8XKS - chains C and E of the 20 polymer chains in the assembly; structure by electron microscopy, 3.20 A resolution.

== Chain C ==
Molecule: 4Fe-4S ferredoxin-type domain-containing protein
Organism: Chlamydomonas reinhardtii
UniProtKB: A0A2K3DGW6 (A0A2K3DGW6_CHLRE); residues 1-462 here = UniProt positions 1-462
Chain sequence (462 residues; row label = number of the first residue in the row):
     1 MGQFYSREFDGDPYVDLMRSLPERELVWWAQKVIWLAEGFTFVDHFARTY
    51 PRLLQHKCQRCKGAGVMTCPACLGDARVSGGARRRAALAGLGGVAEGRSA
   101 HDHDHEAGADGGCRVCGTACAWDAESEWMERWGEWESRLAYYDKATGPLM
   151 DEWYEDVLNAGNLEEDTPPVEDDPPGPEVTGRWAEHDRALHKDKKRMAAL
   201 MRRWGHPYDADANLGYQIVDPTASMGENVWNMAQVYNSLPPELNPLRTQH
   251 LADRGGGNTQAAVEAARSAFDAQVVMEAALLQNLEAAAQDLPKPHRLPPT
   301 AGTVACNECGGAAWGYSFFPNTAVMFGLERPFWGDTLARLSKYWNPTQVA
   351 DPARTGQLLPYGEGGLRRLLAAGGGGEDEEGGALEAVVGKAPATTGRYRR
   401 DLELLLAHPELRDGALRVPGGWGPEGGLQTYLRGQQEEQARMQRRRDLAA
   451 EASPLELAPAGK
Not modelled in the structure: 74-112, 368-382, 446-462
Ion coordination: Zn2+ site 1: Cys58, Cys61, Cys306, Cys309; Zn2+ site 2: Cys69, Cys72, Cys113, Cys116

== Chain E ==
Molecule: Uncharacterized 341.7 kDa protein in psbD-psbC intergenic region
Organism: Chlamydomonas reinhardtii
UniProtKB: Q32065 (YCX9_CHLRE); numbering as in UniProt (aligned over 1-2971)
Chain sequence (2971 residues; numbered 1 to 2971; the number before each row is that of its first residue):
     1 MTFLNHYTYLFSIPEKQADKVSGILRLAQARPIETLQNERINKQLNAFLK
    51 TYKFEKLITNYKKMQSFIPNNSLNGNKTNSSTNKLYATSLNVFPENPPLM
   101 VRKAVSDEADKFSKFTYSKVQVVTNNLNNGMNSKEFIKANNLKPSLRAAE
   151 SLVLNHLTYNKFKENLYFKTNNIQPTKSKSTSLFFLNILSNSKPRTCSDF
   201 LSSPKIRKTWFRNTAWSLQTQQHRSSNGINLSLQLPYALGPSVPAGASGQ
   251 NMYELPVAQSSSRFGTYYFLQKLLSKYLDVWNASADNGSVLSNSENIKLN
   301 FSMVSLLDSKMAIQTPNSLYFVFTQLNQKTFLSYWLLPVAGLALLTPTLL
   351 TLTGQSVSVQKFNSFINKKTDMMVLSNTEMPSKSFGTPTLFGTSVEIYLP
   401 NSYMPKGEGESGINRVNSSINAVKKNTVTANLVLDSESQEVATSFQNDLI
   451 SIKYCFNNLYNYISNKTALSTKNLFLFSAIKSNATKHKRTQSFFSVENTT
   501 TLGNNSNFVKGHFKSSINAFSSYLPSTNVHSMIPLTSLPYLKAISPLYSK
   551 FMIDHSLKFITPKTTLKLLQHKLNKSPKQMYTKTQNFTGLRDLRALNSFS
   601 FGQVNFRTNHFLHSNSRPLNHYNQALKLINGYEQYKNNLQINCNKTLDLN
   651 TKNKLVYQVHKSHLFNQKCSQIVYKQSLYNRDLCTIRGTGTKVVDYFSHG
   701 DKLSNKNGIVLDYFVYSNLLFDNKTNTIINKDGKQNITKLKLNLTKTTVP
   751 FKTLIKKYTSINSLVANEQTRNNLNLGLIHFNGHLSVVSNANLLTGRPVK
   801 FIYYKFDKRLNSYLIYVNQNLKKFIQLNNNFLKPKPLSHQKNKPVEDFNQ
   851 YATNNSSPPKTNVFEKSFVEDSSLRKPLTSLRGSKQFLNSLTILFKHQKM
   901 FKKKTLKAHKWHSDTQGIFRKHTNSSFGSANFSNGPEESSLSTRLHIQKK
   951 RKAKKQRLETRRQKKRTRFFPRPVWLRSRMFLNFLTERNKYYLNSTITKQ
  1001 GFSLPSKDVVTTKLDWLKEDMRPSSLGAYQYKSLLTQKAGNKFQRQSFTE
  1051 VVSTMEYINGIHKALNNSIFNKIVRKSLLSSSQNPLKLRLVANYSKMQFM
  1101 HRVKLPFYRTLKHSEGTKNLANKKQNLRDIKIKANYNNFKSQKANNQPQQ
  1151 NDKDKDKDTMFRDFWVWSYNNTQTNAFNQNLWWLLPNLTTKQSNLEFLTS
  1201 TYPTAKETQRAKEEIHGNSIPTASKNQIALIRLNWALNKTNINTFTDYSK
  1251 RNNLWTTQKLRNQSKNNKTKSLEKQFITNWEKFFLNKNLNIFSKKIISKV
  1301 KQKKQKLNYMTSYLNVQSEHNVKIFHNSWWTHLNIKNLVNNQDMVIPVRE
  1351 GYFSVGNFNSEFINSAIIKSINNKTLVENYVYSPSSEKETMQLLLMSSSI
  1401 LLHLCAIISLVSISQVRCFVKFHLILLYKLSNVYNAILNQLSNKLQKNLP
  1451 IYNNINKLNSRYFYMNHQKSQIKQRKKLLTYFSLTLLKKQFVTVKPLQIR
  1501 NFASIKNQSSNNSNLTYTDMLPLSLRANKFRGSKYDISIREEEGQSAHIK
  1551 PSKSMYAKLNILSLKTIFLKQLLMNKKPSALPSNVGLKSNRETQKSQLIQ
  1601 RIKTKELQISLKKNIIGFSKVTKNHILKILFNVIEVFQTAVRNISSFFEK
  1651 PAEFTTTWIAYGFLVEWSSDFITIIPENVDIYIWNVFSKIYRTIPLSFIS
  1701 TTLGPASTVFDPVTNSTIPIQMGNFNYQKMVAFPILLSLSHLLHRRILYL
  1751 FDTLFSTITQPDTDLIARQEKGTLFWDIWADFLVTAADYYNVNVAALSTI
  1801 KAEQNSLIENISNDFDNLTMSSKKPFFMPNKGVSNIKNIFWIKKLKEPQL
  1851 PESIVQNREVFVRERKRTLKGLFNIYAPQEETLWNNPTSPKNLSDEKISF
  1901 KLFNQLNLQLFAEKNKIKPYFEAYFSTTQQKTNIMQSAFPEANLNRWSVN
  1951 QFITYQSWHSHNGSNNSNGDLFIDYHPPKTFSHIPALKYNSILQQPIGSL
  2001 VCQIYSGLFNKQISKNILLVNPKTTSNNLVDYNVLLIQALAGETEMKIIT
  2051 DNAQRYALVNRGFAIGIKLLREVFDAIALNTPCIFLLEDIHAIGERRPML
  2101 ISDFGGGMSDDNGSFKEDFFGSQRDEVHEKNQVVYQLTRHAITHYKKPFK
  2151 GDYSLAIPTNLYVTDLFLKLPTQSISNLTNVENHNLSIKNKIQHNGTQSL
  2201 TETKRNLGGDINKNSYLQLTQFTKTLAPPSTSPFSVLLLKEEKRLKPNKI
  2251 VEELPWTSLPGEQLATKPRTSYSVRAKVAMLAELSLSNLSAKLDMITDLL
  2301 VIIDSVRSNKGFVVFATTDIPHVLDPALRRPGRLDETICLPNIHTSNILN
  2351 FTKNYEIFKSAKDTSNFGKKIILNEMQNLTTTSTQRDMYLSCLPTNNQTH
  2401 KTKREGVLTMNLKDYNILLNQVYFAEGTGGILNSQMHKDSLQKSLNFALI
  2451 SHSKKLKELNVSKLIGSNGTVSQGNVDQLGVFAGQIVNKQKKSLQQHLPN
  2501 SKKSFKKKYKDKAIIYYEVGKFVLNYFLNNQLTQSSIIDKPVSVTNKQTN
  2551 DITIFGNDFLNLKTINYLSLYNSKNKILLQLMLIFGGKISQLLSSKNLVK
  2601 SLKQASINSYMVEEESGSISSAGMPLGQTHLLPKALSVLAKPMIFSDGYN
  2651 NQNLKTATTLLLSFIHKRYLYRKNLIVPKLLSFADGNILDEPPSPPFSSL
  2701 LIPAKRFENYKRFFRDTLTGDKMGQRKSQITLLEKLQYHMQLRSIKQLNA
  2751 TFSSQENLDFQSNAALTSQKLDTLMSLSTNNLLQNPTNINWYYQNRILKR
  2801 HGQYLTNQWWNGQLSEHNAETVFLSDIDWRSSFIKNKNINITKSKNLYRL
  2851 TQQKNNTDGLDVLLDFPDTDQYYNPKRRRWLLNNGSWNFWFNFDKLYSEE
  2901 IVTTWILESLIQTYKYLHKNTELLDFVTNKFITLGYIAPENANLQNISGF
  2951 PSQSELLSTKEIILTNSFKRF
Not modelled in the structure: 1-264, 279-316, 352-446, 475-537, 576-614, 645-736, 757-784, 796-807, 830-878, 912-935, 996-1157, 1190-1219, 1266-1288, 1346-1357, 1449-1657, 1706-1725, 1814-1943, 1962-1968, 2099-2112, 2195-2233, 2384-2400, 2426-2442, 2462-2502, 2533-2548, 2606-2628, 2752-2771, 2837-2857, 2945-2952

== How chain C and chain E interact ==
Pairs across the interface (254; chain C residue first):
  Gln3(C) - Ile1659(E)
  Gln3(C) - Leu1664(E)
  Phe4(C) - Leu1664(E)  hydrophobic
  Phe4(C) - Ser1668(E)
  Glu8(C) - Val1665(E)
  Phe9(C) - Ala1660(E)  hydrophobic
  Phe9(C) - Leu1664(E)  hydrophobic
  Phe9(C) - Val1665(E)
  Asp12(C) - Arg1768(E)  salt bridge
  Pro13(C) - Trp1776(E)  hydrogen bond (backbone-side chain)
  Tyr14(C) - Arg1768(E)
  Tyr14(C) - Lys1771(E)
  Tyr14(C) - Trp1776(E)
  Val15(C) - Arg1768(E)
  Leu17(C) - Phe1775(E)  hydrophobic
  Leu17(C) - Trp1776(E)  hydrophobic
  Arg24(C) - Lys1771(E)
  Arg24(C) - Phe1775(E)
  Trp28(C) - Ser1668(E)
  Trp28(C) - Asp1764(E)  hydrogen bond
  Trp29(C) - Leu1664(E)  hydrophobic
  Lys32(C) - Cys1418(E)
  Lys32(C) - Trp1667(E)
  Lys32(C) - Asp1764(E)
  Trp35(C) - Gln1415(E)
  Trp35(C) - Thr1763(E)
  Trp35(C) - Asp1764(E)
  Trp35(C) - Ala1767(E)  hydrophobic
  Leu36(C) - Phe1419(E)  hydrophobic
  Leu36(C) - Phe1422(E)  hydrophobic
  Leu36(C) - Trp1667(E)  hydrophobic
  Glu38(C) - Gln1415(E)  hydrogen bond
  Gly39(C) - Gln1415(E)
  Phe40(C) - Asn1175(E)
  Phe40(C) - Phe1419(E)  hydrophobic
  Phe40(C) - His1423(E)
  Phe42(C) - Ile1413(E)  hydrophobic
  Phe42(C) - Gln1415(E)
  Phe42(C) - Val1416(E)  hydrophobic
  Val43(C) - Val1416(E)  hydrophobic
  Val43(C) - Phe1419(E)  hydrophobic
  Phe46(C) - Ala1406(E)  hydrophobic
  Phe46(C) - Leu1410(E)  hydrophobic
  Tyr50(C) - Leu1402(E)
  Tyr50(C) - His1403(E)  hydrogen bond
  Tyr50(C) - Ala1406(E)  hydrophobic
  Leu54(C) - His1403(E)
  His56(C) - Ile1363(E)
  His56(C) - Ile1367(E)
  Gln59(C) - Thr351(E)  hydrogen bond (side chain-backbone)
  Gly133(C) - Lys990(E)
  Trp135(C) - Trp1235(E)  hydrophobic
  Glu136(C) - Glu987(E)
  Glu136(C) - Lys990(E)  salt bridge
  Ser137(C) - Glu987(E)
  Ser137(C) - Arg988(E)  hydrogen bond (backbone-side chain)
  Ser137(C) - Lys990(E)
  Ser137(C) - Tyr991(E)
  Leu139(C) - Trp1235(E)  hydrophobic
  Leu139(C) - Lys1239(E)
  Ala140(C) - Phe984(E)
  Ala140(C) - Glu987(E)
  Ala140(C) - Arg988(E)
  Tyr141(C) - Arg988(E)
  Tyr142(C) - Trp1235(E)  hydrophobic
  Tyr142(C) - Ala1236(E)  hydrophobic
  Tyr142(C) - Lys1239(E)
  Tyr142(C) - Thr1240(E)
  Asp143(C) - Lys1239(E)
  Asp143(C) - Asn1241(E)  hydrogen bond
  Lys144(C) - Thr1240(E)  hydrogen bond (backbone-backbone)
  Leu149(C) - Arg968(E)
  Leu149(C) - Met980(E)  hydrophobic
  Glu152(C) - Arg968(E)  salt bridge
  Glu152(C) - Phe970(E)
  Glu152(C) - Arg972(E)  salt bridge
  Glu152(C) - Arg977(E)  salt bridge
  Trp153(C) - Arg977(E)
  Trp153(C) - Phe981(E)  hydrophobic
  Asp156(C) - Arg977(E)  salt bridge
  Glu164(C) - Arg961(E)
  Glu164(C) - Arg962(E)  hydrogen bond (backbone-side chain)
  Glu164(C) - Phe970(E)  hydrogen bond (backbone-backbone)
  Glu164(C) - Pro971(E)
  Glu165(C) - Arg961(E)
  Glu165(C) - Arg962(E)  hydrogen bond (backbone-side chain)
  Glu165(C) - Phe969(E)
  Glu165(C) - Pro971(E)
  Asp166(C) - Thr960(E)
  Asp166(C) - Arg961(E)  salt bridge
  Asp166(C) - Arg962(E)  salt bridge
  Thr167(C) - Arg951(E)  hydrogen bond
  Thr167(C) - Lys954(E)
  Thr167(C) - Phe969(E)
  Val170(C) - Ile947(E)  hydrophobic
  Glu171(C) - Gln898(E)  hydrogen bond
  Asp173(C) - Ser940(E)  hydrogen bond
  Trp183(C) - Lys896(E)
  Trp183(C) - His897(E)
  Trp183(C) - Pro936(E)
  Trp183(C) - Glu937(E)
  Trp183(C) - Leu941(E)  hydrophobic
  Trp183(C) - Arg944(E)
  His186(C) - Leu888(E)
  His186(C) - Ile893(E)
  His186(C) - His897(E)
  Asp187(C) - His897(E)
  Asp187(C) - Arg944(E)  salt bridge
  Ala189(C) - Leu888(E)  hydrophobic
  Ala189(C) - Arg979(E)
  Leu190(C) - Leu888(E)  hydrophobic
  Leu190(C) - Leu894(E)  hydrophobic
  Leu190(C) - His897(E)
  Leu190(C) - Gln898(E)
  Leu190(C) - Trp975(E)  hydrophobic
  Leu190(C) - Arg979(E)
  His191(C) - Arg944(E)
  Asp193(C) - Val974(E)
  Asp193(C) - Trp975(E)  hydrogen bond (side chain-backbone)
  Lys194(C) - Val974(E)
  Arg196(C) - Gln886(E)
  Met197(C) - Val974(E)  hydrophobic
  Met197(C) - Ser978(E)
  Met197(C) - Phe981(E)  hydrophobic
  Leu200(C) - Phe981(E)  hydrophobic
  Leu200(C) - Leu982(E)  hydrophobic
  Leu200(C) - Leu985(E)  hydrophobic
  Trp204(C) - Phe981(E)  hydrophobic
  Trp204(C) - Leu985(E)  hydrophobic
  Gly205(C) - Phe981(E)
  Pro207(C) - Phe981(E)  hydrophobic
  Pro207(C) - Phe984(E)  hydrophobic
  Ala212(C) - Phe984(E)  hydrophobic
  Ala212(C) - Arg988(E)  hydrogen bond (backbone-side chain)
  Asn213(C) - Phe984(E)
  Leu214(C) - Thr1240(E)
  Val219(C) - Leu1237(E)  hydrophobic
  Val219(C) - Thr1240(E)
  Val219(C) - Ile1242(E)
  Pro221(C) - Ile1242(E)
  Pro221(C) - Phe1245(E)  hydrophobic
  Thr222(C) - Phe1245(E)
  Ser224(C) - Asn1170(E)
  Ser224(C) - Phe1325(E)
  Met225(C) - Tyr1169(E)
  Met225(C) - Asn1170(E)
  Met225(C) - Gln1173(E)
  Met225(C) - Phe1325(E)  hydrophobic
  Met225(C) - His1326(E)
  Met225(C) - His1332(E)
  Gly226(C) - Trp1165(E)
  Gly226(C) - Val1166(E)
  Gly226(C) - Tyr1169(E)
  Asn228(C) - Leu1237(E)
  Asn228(C) - Phe1325(E)
  Val229(C) - Trp1182(E)  hydrophobic
  Val229(C) - Leu1233(E)  hydrophobic
  Val229(C) - Leu1237(E)  hydrophobic
  Trp230(C) - Phe1161(E)  hydrophobic
  Trp230(C) - Arg1162(E)
  Trp230(C) - Trp1165(E)  hydrophobic
  Trp230(C) - Leu1185(E)  hydrophobic
  Met232(C) - Leu1233(E)
  Met232(C) - Ala1236(E)  hydrophobic
  Met232(C) - Leu1237(E)
  Ala233(C) - Leu1185(E)  hydrophobic
  Ala233(C) - Leu1188(E)  hydrophobic
  Ala233(C) - Leu1233(E)
  Gln234(C) - Pro1186(E)
  Tyr236(C) - Asn1187(E)
  Tyr236(C) - Leu1188(E)
  Tyr236(C) - Thr1189(E)  hydrogen bond
  Ser238(C) - Arg1232(E)  hydrogen bond
  Ser238(C) - Leu1233(E)
  Pro241(C) - Arg988(E)
  Glu242(C) - Arg988(E)  salt bridge
  Glu242(C) - Tyr991(E)
  Arg267(C) - Thr1189(E)  hydrogen bond (side chain-backbone)
  Phe270(C) - Arg1232(E)
  Phe270(C) - Trp1235(E)  hydrophobic
  Asp271(C) - Ile1228(E)
  Asp271(C) - Arg1232(E)  salt bridge
  Val274(C) - Arg1232(E)
  Val274(C) - Trp1235(E)
  Val275(C) - Ile1228(E)  hydrophobic
  Val275(C) - Ile1231(E)  hydrophobic
  Val275(C) - Ile1335(E)  hydrophobic
  Glu277(C) - Trp1235(E)  hydrogen bond
  Glu277(C) - Lys1239(E)  salt bridge
  Glu277(C) - Trp1329(E)
  Ala278(C) - Trp1329(E)  hydrophobic
  Ala278(C) - Trp1330(E)
  Ala278(C) - Ile1335(E)  hydrophobic
  Ala279(C) - Val1339(E)  hydrophobic
  Leu281(C) - Trp1329(E)  hydrophobic
  Leu281(C) - Trp1330(E)  hydrophobic
  Gln282(C) - Trp1330(E)  hydrogen bond (side chain-backbone)
  Gln282(C) - Leu1333(E)  hydrogen bond (side chain-backbone)
  Gln282(C) - Ile1335(E)
  Glu285(C) - Trp1330(E)  hydrogen bond
  Glu285(C) - Thr1331(E)
  Pro294(C) - Lys1336(E)
  His295(C) - Lys1336(E)
  His295(C) - Val1339(E)
  Arg296(C) - Phe1358(E)
  Asn307(C) - Ser786(E)  hydrogen bond
  Glu308(C) - Phe1362(E)
  Ala312(C) - Phe1358(E)  hydrophobic
  Ala312(C) - Asn1359(E)
  Ala312(C) - Phe1362(E)  hydrophobic
  Trp314(C) - Phe1362(E)
  Gly315(C) - Ile1363(E)
  Ser317(C) - Ile1363(E)
  Ser317(C) - Asn1364(E)
  Phe318(C) - Ser1399(E)
  Phe318(C) - Ile1400(E)  hydrophobic
  Phe318(C) - His1403(E)  hydrogen bond (backbone-side chain)
  Phe319(C) - Asn1364(E)
  Phe319(C) - Ile1367(E)  hydrophobic
  Phe319(C) - Leu1395(E)  hydrophobic
  Phe319(C) - Ser1399(E)
  Pro320(C) - Leu342(E)  hydrophobic
  Pro320(C) - Ser1399(E)
  Pro320(C) - Leu1402(E)  hydrophobic
  Thr322(C) - Leu342(E)
  Thr322(C) - Thr346(E)
  Thr322(C) - Leu349(E)
  Thr322(C) - Leu350(E)
  Ala323(C) - Leu350(E)  hydrophobic
  Met325(C) - Leu342(E)  hydrophobic
  Phe326(C) - Val339(E)  hydrophobic
  Phe326(C) - Thr346(E)
  Leu328(C) - Leu350(E)  hydrophobic
  Glu410(C) - Lys885(E)  hydrogen bond (backbone-side chain)
  Asp413(C) - Lys885(E)  salt bridge
  Gly414(C) - Ser890(E)
  Ala415(C) - Ser884(E)
  Ala415(C) - Lys885(E)
  Ala415(C) - Leu888(E)
  Ala415(C) - Asn889(E)  hydrogen bond (backbone-backbone)
  Ala415(C) - Ile893(E)  hydrophobic
  Leu416(C) - Gly883(E)
  Leu416(C) - Ser884(E)
  Arg417(C) - Gly883(E)
  Arg417(C) - Asn889(E)
  Pro419(C) - Leu881(E)
  Pro419(C) - Arg882(E)
  Pro419(C) - Lys990(E)
  Pro419(C) - Leu993(E)  hydrophobic
  Thr430(C) - Leu881(E)
  Thr430(C) - Arg882(E)
  Tyr431(C) - Gly883(E)
  Tyr431(C) - Lys885(E)
  Gly434(C) - Arg882(E)
Other interface residues (no listed pair), chain C (138 interface residues in all): Lys57, Cys58, Pro70, Glu130, Glu134, Ala145, Thr146, Met150, Leu163, Glu185, Asp220, Glu227, Val235, Leu239, Pro240, Leu297, Cys309, Ala313, Tyr316, Leu411, Val418
Other interface residues (no listed pair), chain E (135 interface residues in all): Ala343, Leu785, Phe887, Asn989, Asn994, Ser995, Asn1234, Asp1247, Leu1338, Ile1368, Met1396, Ile1407, Asp1762, Gly1772

== In short ==
138 residues of chain C and 135 residues of chain E are in contact; the contacts include 27 hydrogen bonds and
13 salt bridges. Among the polar pairs are Asp12(C)-Arg1768(E), Glu136(C)-Lys990(E) and Glu152(C)-Arg968(E).
Cys58(C), Cys61(C), Cys306(C) and Cys309(C) coordinate Zn2+ site 1.
Chain C is 4Fe-4S ferredoxin-type domain-containing protein and chain E is Uncharacterized 341.7 kDa protein
in psbD-psbC intergenic region, both from Chlamydomonas reinhardtii; the structure, The cryo-EM structure of
Orf2971-FtsHi motor complex, was determined by electron microscopy.
